2VVF - chains A and C of the 3 polymer chains in the assembly; structure by X-ray diffraction, 2.50 A resolution.

[Chain A (and C)]
Name: Major capsid protein P2
From: Pseudoalteromonas phage PM2
Notes: chain C of this document is another copy of the same molecule, construct and numbering; everything in this record applies to it too
UniProt: Q9XJR7 (Q9XJR7_BPPM2); numbering as in UniProt (aligned over 1-269)
Sequence (269 residues; row label = number of the first residue in the row):
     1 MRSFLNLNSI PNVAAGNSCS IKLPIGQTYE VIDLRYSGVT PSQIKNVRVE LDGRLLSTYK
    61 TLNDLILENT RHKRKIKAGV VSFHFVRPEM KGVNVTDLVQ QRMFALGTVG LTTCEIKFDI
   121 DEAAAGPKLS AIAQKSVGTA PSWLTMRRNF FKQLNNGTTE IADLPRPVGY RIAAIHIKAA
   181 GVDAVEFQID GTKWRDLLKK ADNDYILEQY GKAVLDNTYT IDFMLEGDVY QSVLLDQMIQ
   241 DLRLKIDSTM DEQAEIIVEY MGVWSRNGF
Bound ions: Ca2+: Met103, Ala105, Pro141, Trp143

[How chain A and chain C interact]
Residue-residue contacts (52):
  Met1(A) with Phe187(C), hydrophobic; Trp194(C); Phe223(C), hydrophobic; Gln231(C), hydrogen bond (backbone-side chain); Val233(C), hydrophobic
  Arg2(A) with Trp194(C); Tyr210(C), hydrogen bond; Leu225(C); Glu226(C), salt bridge; Gln231(C)
  Ser3(A) with Trp194(C)
  Phe4(A) with Trp194(C), hydrogen bond (backbone-backbone); Arg195(C); Asp196(C), hydrogen bond (backbone-backbone); Leu198(C), hydrophobic; Ile206(C), hydrophobic; Leu225(C), hydrophobic
  Leu5(A) with Lys193(C); Asp196(C)
  Asn6(A) with Asp196(C), hydrogen bond (backbone-side chain); Leu197(C), hydrogen bond (side chain-backbone); Leu198(C)
  Glu30(A) with Glu226(C)
  Val31(A) with Gln209(C)
  Asp33(A) with Tyr205(C); Ile206(C); Gln209(C), hydrogen bond
  Arg35(A) with Ala201(C); Asp202(C), salt bridge
  Lys75(A) with Glu208(C); Gln209(C)
  Lys77(A) with Tyr205(C)
  Val80(A) with Tyr205(C), hydrophobic
  Ser82(A) with Tyr205(C), hydrogen bond; Gln209(C), hydrogen bond
  His84(A) with Gln209(C)
  Thr96(A) with Gly92(C); Val93(C), hydrogen bond (side chain-backbone); Asn94(C); Val95(C)
  Asp97(A) with Lys91(C), salt bridge
  Leu98(A) with Lys91(C); Gly92(C); Glu226(C); Asp228(C)
  Arg102(A) with Glu226(C), salt bridge; Asp228(C), salt bridge; Gln231(C)
  Ile132(A) with Asp202(C)
  Gln134(A) with Ile206(C); Gln209(C), hydrogen bond; Tyr210(C), hydrogen bond
Also at the interface, not in a pair above, chain A (24 interface residues in all): Val81, Val99, Gln101
Also at the interface, not in a pair above, chain C (29 interface residues in all): Asp97, Ile189, Tyr230, Ser232

[In short]
24 residues of chain A and 29 residues of chain C are in contact; the contacts include 12 hydrogen bonds and 5
salt bridges. Polar contacts include Arg2(A)-Glu226(C), Arg35(A)-Asp202(C) and Asp97(A)-Lys91(C). The Ca2+
site is built by Met103(A), Ala105(A), Pro141(A) and Trp143(A).
Both chains are Major capsid protein P2 (Pseudoalteromonas phage PM2). Entry 2VVF (Crystal structure of the
major capsid protein P2 from Bacteriophage PM2) was determined by X-ray diffraction, deposited together with
2W0C, 2VVD and 2VVE.
